PDB entry 4EYN | X-ray diffraction, 1.53 A resolution | chains B and D of the 4 polymer chains in the assembly

# Chain B (and D)
Protein: Insulin B chain
Source organism: Homo sapiens
Notes: chain D of this document is another copy of the same molecule, construct and numbering; everything in this record applies to it too
UniProt: P01308 (INS_HUMAN); residues 1-30 here correspond to UniProt positions 25-54 (UniProt number = residue number + 24)
Sequence (30 residues; numbered 1 to 30; the number before each row is that of its first residue):
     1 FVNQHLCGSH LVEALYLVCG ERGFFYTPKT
Bound ions: Zn2+ near His10 (its only coordinating residue here)

# Interface between chain B and chain D
Pairs across the interface (31):
  Gly8(B) - Tyr16(D)
  Ser9(B) - Glu13(D)
  Ser9(B) - Tyr16(D)
  Val12(B) - Val12(D)  hydrophobic
  Val12(B) - Tyr16(D)  hydrophobic
  Val12(B) - Phe24(D)  hydrophobic
  Glu13(B) - Ser9(D)  hydrogen bond
  Glu13(B) - Glu13(D)
  Tyr16(B) - Gly8(D)
  Tyr16(B) - Ser9(D)
  Tyr16(B) - Val12(D)  hydrophobic
  Tyr16(B) - Tyr26(D)
  Gly20(B) - Tyr26(D)
  Gly20(B) - Pro28(D)
  Glu21(B) - Pro28(D)
  Glu21(B) - Thr30(D)
  Gly23(B) - Tyr26(D)
  Gly23(B) - Pro28(D)
  Phe24(B) - Val12(D)  hydrophobic
  Phe24(B) - Phe24(D)  hydrophobic
  Phe24(B) - Phe25(D)
  Phe24(B) - Tyr26(D)  hydrogen bond (backbone-backbone)
  Phe25(B) - Phe24(D)
  Phe25(B) - Phe25(D)  hydrophobic
  Tyr26(B) - Tyr16(D)
  Tyr26(B) - Gly23(D)
  Tyr26(B) - Phe24(D)  hydrogen bond (backbone-backbone)
  Pro28(B) - Glu21(D)
  Pro28(B) - Gly23(D)
  Lys29(B) - Glu21(D)  salt bridge
  Lys29(B) - Arg22(D)
Interface residues without a listed pair, chain D (15 interface residues in all): Gly20, Thr27

# Summary
The interface between chain B and chain D involves 13 residues on one side and 15 on the other; the contacts
include 3 hydrogen bonds and 1 salt bridge. Among the polar pairs are Lys29(B)-Glu21(D), Glu13(B)-Ser9(D) and
Phe24(B)-Tyr26(D).
Both chains are Insulin B chain (Homo sapiens). Entry 4EYN (Human Insulin) was determined by X-ray diffraction
together with 4EWW, 4EWX, 4EWZ, 4EX0, 4EX1, 4EXX and 17 further entries from the same study.
